PDB entry 7YNZ | electron microscopy, 3.50 A resolution | chains E and G of the 8 polymer chains in the assembly

# Chain E (and G)
Molecule: Calcium-activated potassium channel subunit alpha-1
Source organism: Homo sapiens
Notes: chain G of this document is another copy of the same molecule, construct and numbering; everything in this record applies to it too
Reference sequence: A0A1W2PRB0 (A0A1W2PRB0_HUMAN); the construct has insertions or renumbered stretches relative to UniProt, so the offset changes along the chain: 1-566 = UniProt 66-631; 577-1056 = UniProt 646-1125
Sequence (1060 residues; row label = number of the first residue in the row; note: 10 numbers in that range are skipped by the numbering (no residue carries them; nothing is unmodelled there); a row labelled like 566A-566N holds insertion residues (566A, then the next letters in order)):
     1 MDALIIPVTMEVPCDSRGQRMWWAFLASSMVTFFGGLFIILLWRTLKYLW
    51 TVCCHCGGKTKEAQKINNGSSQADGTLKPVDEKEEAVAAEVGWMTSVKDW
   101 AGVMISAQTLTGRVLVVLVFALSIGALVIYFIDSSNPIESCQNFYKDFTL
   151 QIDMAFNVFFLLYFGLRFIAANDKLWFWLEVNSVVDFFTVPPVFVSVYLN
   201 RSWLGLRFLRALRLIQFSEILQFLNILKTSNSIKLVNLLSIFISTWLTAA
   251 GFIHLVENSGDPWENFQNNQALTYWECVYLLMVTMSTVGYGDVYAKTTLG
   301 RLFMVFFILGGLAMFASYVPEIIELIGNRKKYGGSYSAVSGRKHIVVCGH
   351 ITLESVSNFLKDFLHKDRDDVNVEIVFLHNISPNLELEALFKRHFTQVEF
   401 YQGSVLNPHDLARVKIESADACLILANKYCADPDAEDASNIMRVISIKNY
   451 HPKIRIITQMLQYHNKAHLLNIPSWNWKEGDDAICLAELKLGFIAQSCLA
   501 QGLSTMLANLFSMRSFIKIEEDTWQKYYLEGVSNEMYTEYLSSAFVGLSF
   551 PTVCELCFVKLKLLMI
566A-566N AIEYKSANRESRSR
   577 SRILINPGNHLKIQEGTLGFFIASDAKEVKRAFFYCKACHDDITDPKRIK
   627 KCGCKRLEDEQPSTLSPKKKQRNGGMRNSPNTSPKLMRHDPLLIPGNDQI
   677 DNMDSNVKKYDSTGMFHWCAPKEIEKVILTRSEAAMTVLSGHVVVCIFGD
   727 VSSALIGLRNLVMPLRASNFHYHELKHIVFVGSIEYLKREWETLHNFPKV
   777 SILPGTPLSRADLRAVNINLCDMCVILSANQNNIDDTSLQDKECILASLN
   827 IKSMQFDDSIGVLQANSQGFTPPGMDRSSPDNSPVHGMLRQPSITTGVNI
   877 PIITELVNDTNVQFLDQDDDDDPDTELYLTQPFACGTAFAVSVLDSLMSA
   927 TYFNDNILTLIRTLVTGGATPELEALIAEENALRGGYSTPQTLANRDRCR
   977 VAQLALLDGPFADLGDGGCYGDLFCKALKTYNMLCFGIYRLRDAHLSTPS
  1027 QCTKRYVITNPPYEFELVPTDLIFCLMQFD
Disordered / not traced: 1-12, 51-89, 566A-566N, 586-591, 614-683, 834-870
Construct notes: engineered mutation Ser577 (Lys646 in A0A1W2PRB0)
Metal / ion sites: Ca2+ site 1: Asp367, Arg514, Ser533, Glu535, Ser600; Ca2+ site 2: Asn449 (shared with Gln889(G), Asp892(G) of chain G); Ca2+ site 3: Gln889, Asp892, Asp895 (shared with 1 residue of chain C)

# How chain E and chain G interact
Contacting residue pairs (86):
  Val91(E) with Ser340(G)
  Thr95(E) with Val339(G)
  Asp99(E) with Arg342(G), salt bridge
  Gly102(E) with Thr396(G)
  Val103(E) with Thr396(G)
  Ser106(E) with Phe395(G)
  Gln108(E) with Arg393(G); Phe395(G); Thr396(G), hydrogen bond; Gln397(G), hydrogen bond
  Asn172(E) with Glu399(G)
  Gln222(E) with Ala389(G); Lys392(G); Arg393(G)
  Phe223(E) with Lys392(G)
  Asn225(E) with Arg393(G), hydrogen bond
  Lys228(E) with Arg393(G)
  Ser230(E) with Leu385(G); Glu386(G)
  Ile233(E) with Leu385(G); Ala389(G), hydrophobic
  Lys234(E) with Leu385(G)
  Thr284(E) with Val288(G); Tyr290(G), hydrogen bond
  Thr287(E) with Ser286(G); Thr287(G); Val288(G)
  Val288(E) with Val288(G)
  Gly289(E) with Val288(G); Gly289(G); Tyr290(G)
  Tyr290(E) with Tyr290(G)
  Gly291(E) with Tyr290(G)
  Tyr294(E) with Asp292(G)
  Arg301(E) with Trp275(G); Glu276(G), salt bridge; Tyr279(G); Asp292(G), salt bridge; Val293(G)
  Leu302(E) with Trp275(G)
  Met304(E) with Tyr290(G)
  Val305(E) with Trp246(G), hydrophobic; Trp275(G), hydrophobic; Tyr279(G), hydrophobic; Met282(G), hydrophobic
  Ile308(E) with Ser286(G)
  Leu309(E) with Phe242(G), hydrophobic; Met282(G), hydrophobic; Phe315(G), hydrophobic; Val319(G); Ile323(G)
  Leu312(E) with Ser286(G); Val288(G), hydrophobic
  Ala313(E) with Ile323(G), hydrophobic
  Leu406(E) with Ser814(G); Gln889(G)
  Asn407(E) with Pro899(G)
  Pro408(E) with Gln889(G); Asp897(G)
  His409(E) with Asp898(G); Pro899(G)
  Ala438(E) with Lys818(G)
  Ser439(E) with Lys818(G)
  Ile441(E) with Lys818(G); Leu822(G), hydrophobic
  Met442(E) with Ser814(G); Lys818(G)
  Ile445(E) with Ile821(G), hydrophobic; Phe890(G), hydrophobic
  Ser446(E) with Phe890(G)
  Asn449(E) with Gln889(G), hydrogen bond (side chain-backbone); Phe890(G); Asp892(G); Gln893(G); Asp897(G), hydrogen bond
  His468(E) with Leu784(G)
  Asn471(E) with Arg786(G); Leu825(G); Asn826(G), hydrogen bond; Ser829(G), hydrogen bond (backbone-side chain)
  Pro473(E) with Leu825(G); Ser829(G)
  Ser474(E) with Gln893(G)
  Glu955(E) with Arg786(G); Ala787(G); Arg790(G), salt bridge
Other interface residues (no listed pair), chain E (55 interface residues in all): Glu219, Leu227, Thr229, Asn237, Leu280, Ala295, Thr298, Ile472, Ala954
Other interface residues (no listed pair), chain G (51 interface residues in all): Val283, Gln816, Asn887, Asp895, Asp900

# Summary
The interface between chain E and chain G involves 55 residues on one side and 51 on the other, with 8
hydrogen bonds and 4 salt bridges. Polar contacts include Asp99(E)-Arg342(G), Arg301(E)-Glu276(G) and
Arg301(E)-Asp292(G). Gln889(E), Asp892(E) and Asp895(E) form the Ca2+ site 3.
Chain E and chain G are both Calcium-activated potassium channel subunit alpha-1 (Homo sapiens); the
structure, Cryo-EM structure of human Slo1-LRRC26 complex with C1 symmetry, was determined by electron
microscopy.
